Entry 8TWV (electron microscopy, 3.40 A resolution); this record covers chains A and E of the 5 polymer chains in the assembly.

[Chain A (and E)]
Molecule: Gamma-aminobutyric-acid receptor subunit beta-1
Source organism: Dickeya dadantii
Notes: chain E of this document is another copy of the same molecule, construct and numbering; everything in this record applies to it too
UniProt: E0SJQ4 (E0SJQ4_DICD3); residues 1-322 here correspond to UniProt positions 22-343 (UniProt number = residue number + 21)
Chain sequence (322 residues; each row starts with the number of its first residue):
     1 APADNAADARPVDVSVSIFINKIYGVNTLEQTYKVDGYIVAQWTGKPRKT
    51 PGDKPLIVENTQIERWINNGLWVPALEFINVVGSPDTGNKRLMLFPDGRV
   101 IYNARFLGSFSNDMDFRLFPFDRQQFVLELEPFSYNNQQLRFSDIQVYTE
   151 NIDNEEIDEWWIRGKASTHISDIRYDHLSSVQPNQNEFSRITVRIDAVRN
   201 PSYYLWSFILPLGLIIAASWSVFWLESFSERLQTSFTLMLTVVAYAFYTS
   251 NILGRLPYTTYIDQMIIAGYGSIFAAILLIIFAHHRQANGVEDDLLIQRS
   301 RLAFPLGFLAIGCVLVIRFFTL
Not modelled in the structure: 1-10, 321-322
Differences from the reference sequence: engineered mutation Gly254 (Pro275 in E0SJQ4), Tyr261 (Val282 in E0SJQ4), Ser300 (Cys321 in E0SJQ4), Phe319 (Gly340 in E0SJQ4), Phe320 (Ile341 in E0SJQ4)
Small-molecule neighbours: 3-aminopropane (3CN): Glu77, Ile79, Glu131, Pro132, Phe133, Tyr175, Leu178, Phe188

[Interface between chain A and chain E]
Contacting residue pairs - 70 pairs, chain A then chain E:
  Phe19(A) - Tyr175(E)  hydrophobic
  Phe19(A) - His177(E)
  Asn21(A) - Ile79(E)  hydrogen bond (side chain-backbone)
  Lys22(A) - Val81(E)  hydrogen bond (side chain-backbone)
  Tyr24(A) - Val82(E)
  Tyr24(A) - Gly83(E)
  Asp36(A) - Val81(E)
  Tyr38(A) - Glu77(E)  hydrogen bond
  Tyr38(A) - Ile79(E)
  Tyr38(A) - Phe133(E)  hydrophobic
  Tyr38(A) - His177(E)
  Val40(A) - His177(E)
  Gln42(A) - Val181(E)
  Glu59(A) - Ala75(E)
  Glu59(A) - Ser134(E)  hydrogen bond
  Gln62(A) - Ile67(E)
  Gln62(A) - Asn68(E)  hydrogen bond
  Asp86(A) - Ser84(E)  hydrogen bond
  Asn89(A) - Ala75(E)
  Asn89(A) - Glu77(E)  hydrogen bond
  Asn89(A) - Phe133(E)
  Lys90(A) - Phe133(E)
  Arg91(A) - Phe133(E)
  Arg91(A) - Ser134(E)  hydrogen bond (side chain-backbone)
  Arg91(A) - Leu178(E)
  Met93(A) - Gln182(E)
  Phe95(A) - Val181(E)
  Ile101(A) - Val181(E)  hydrophobic
  Asn103(A) - Phe133(E)
  Arg105(A) - Glu77(E)  salt bridge
  Arg105(A) - Phe78(E)  hydrogen bond (side chain-backbone)
  Arg105(A) - Ile79(E)  hydrogen bond (side chain-backbone)
  Arg105(A) - Val81(E)
  Leu107(A) - Gly83(E)
  Tyr148(A) - Asp176(E)
  Tyr148(A) - His177(E)
  Glu150(A) - Asp176(E)
  Glu156(A) - Pro257(E)
  Glu159(A) - Arg255(E)  salt bridge
  Asn200(A) - Pro257(E)
  Ser202(A) - Pro257(E)
  Tyr203(A) - Phe247(E)
  Tyr203(A) - Ser250(E)  hydrogen bond
  Tyr203(A) - Arg255(E)
  Tyr203(A) - Leu256(E)
  Tyr204(A) - Arg255(E)
  Trp206(A) - Leu256(E)
  Trp206(A) - Pro257(E)  hydrogen bond (side chain-backbone)
  Trp206(A) - Tyr258(E)  hydrogen bond (side chain-backbone)
  Trp206(A) - Asp263(E)
  Ser207(A) - Phe247(E)
  Pro211(A) - Tyr270(E)  hydrophobic
  Leu214(A) - Met239(E)
  Leu214(A) - Tyr270(E)  hydrophobic
  Leu214(A) - Phe274(E)  hydrophobic
  Ile215(A) - Leu240(E)  hydrophobic
  Ala218(A) - Phe236(E)  hydrophobic
  Ala218(A) - Met239(E)  hydrophobic
  Ser221(A) - Leu278(E)
  Ser221(A) - Ile281(E)
  Trp224(A) - His285(E)
  Glu226(A) - His284(E)  salt bridge
  Glu230(A) - Ser229(E)
  Thr234(A) - Gln233(E)  hydrogen bond
  Thr234(A) - Phe236(E)
  Thr241(A) - Leu240(E)
  Tyr245(A) - Val243(E)
  Tyr245(A) - Phe247(E)
  Tyr248(A) - Phe247(E)  hydrophobic
  Ile252(A) - Arg255(E)
Interface residues without a listed pair, chain A (56 interface residues in all): Ser17, Ile57, Asn60, Thr61, Arg65, Ala104, Asp158, Phe208, Leu210, Ala217, Leu225, Ser227, Leu238
Interface residues without a listed pair, chain E (47 interface residues in all): Glu64, Asn80, Ser111, Tyr135, Gln139, Ser180, Leu232, Ala246, Thr259, Ile267

[Overview]
56 residues of chain A face 47 of chain E across their interface; the contacts include 14 hydrogen bonds and 3
salt bridges. Polar pairs include Arg105(A)-Glu77(E), Glu159(A)-Arg255(E) and Glu226(A)-His284(E). Bound to
chain A: 3-aminopropane.
Both chains are Gamma-aminobutyric-acid receptor subunit beta-1 (Dickeya dadantii). Entry 8TWV (ELIC5 with
Propylamine in spNW15 nanodiscs with 2:1:1 POPC:POPE:POPG) was determined by electron microscopy together with
8TWZ, 8F32, 8F33, 8F34 and 8F35 from the same study.
